Entry 8EXA (electron microscopy, 3.14 A resolution); this record covers chains A and C of the 4 polymer chains in the assembly.

# Chain A
Molecule: RNA-guided DNA endonuclease TnpB
Source organism: Deinococcus radiodurans R1
Notes: EC 3.1.21.-
Reference sequence: Q7DF80 (DRA2B_DEIRA); residue numbers follow UniProt; this construct covers 1-408
Chain sequence (408 residues; numbered 1 to 408; the number before each row is that of its first residue):
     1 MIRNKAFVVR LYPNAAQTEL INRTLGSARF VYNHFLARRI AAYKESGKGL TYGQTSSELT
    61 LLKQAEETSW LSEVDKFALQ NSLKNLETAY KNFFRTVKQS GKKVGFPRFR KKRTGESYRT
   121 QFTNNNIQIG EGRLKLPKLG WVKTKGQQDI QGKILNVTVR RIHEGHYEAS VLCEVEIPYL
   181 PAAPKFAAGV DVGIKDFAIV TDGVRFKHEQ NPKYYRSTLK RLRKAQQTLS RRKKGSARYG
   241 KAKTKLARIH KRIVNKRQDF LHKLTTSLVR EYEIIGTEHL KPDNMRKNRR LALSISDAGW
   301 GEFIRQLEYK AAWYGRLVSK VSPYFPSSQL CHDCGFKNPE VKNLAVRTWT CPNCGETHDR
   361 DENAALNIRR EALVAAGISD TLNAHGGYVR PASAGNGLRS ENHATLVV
Unresolved in the structure: 1, 324-358, 378-408

# Chain C
Molecule: 43-nt DNA strand
Sequence (43 nucleotides; numbered -37 to 5; the number before each row is that of its first residue; numbers below 1 keep their minus sign (DG-37 is residue -37)):
   -37 GTCATGGGCG CCAAGGGACT CATCAAGCGA CGGTTGATCT CAG
Unresolved in the structure: -37 to -8

# How chain A and chain C interact
Contacting residue pairs (35; chain A residue first):
  Ile40(A) - DG5(C)  base contact
  Tyr43(A) - DG5(C)  stacking on the base
  Lys48(A) - DA4(C)  salt bridge to the phosphate
  Gly49(A) - DG5(C)  base contact
  Tyr52(A) - DT0(C)  hydrogen bond to the base
  Ser56(A) - DT0(C)  base contact
  Ser57(A) - DA-1(C)  phosphate contact
  Thr60(A) - DG-2(C)  sugar contact
  Thr60(A) - DA-1(C)  hydrogen bond to the phosphate
  Lys63(A) - DG-2(C)  salt bridge to the phosphate
  Gln64(A) - DG-2(C)  sugar contact
  Ser72(A) - DT-3(C)  phosphate contact
  Lys76(A) - DT-3(C)  phosphate contact
  Lys76(A) - DG-2(C)  hydrogen bond to the base
  Lys76(A) - DA-1(C)  base contact
  Phe77(A) - DT-3(C)  base contact
  Gln80(A) - DG-2(C)  base contact
  Gln80(A) - DA-1(C)  hydrogen bond to the base
  Glu87(A) - DA4(C)  hydrogen bond to the base
  Phe93(A) - DG5(C)  sugar contact
  Phe94(A) - DA4(C)  stacking on the base
  Phe94(A) - DG5(C)  sugar contact
  Val97(A) - DG5(C)  sugar contact
  Phe106(A) - DG5(C)  base contact
  Thr123(A) - DT-4(C)  base contact
  Thr123(A) - DT-3(C)  base contact
  Asn124(A) - DT-4(C)  base contact
  Asn125(A) - DG-5(C)  phosphate contact
  Asn126(A) - DT-4(C)  phosphate contact
  Gln128(A) - DG-5(C)  phosphate contact
  Lys135(A) - DG-5(C)  salt bridge to the phosphate
  Pro137(A) - DG-5(C)  phosphate contact
  Pro137(A) - DT-4(C)  phosphate contact
  Lys138(A) - DT-4(C)  phosphate contact
  Lys138(A) - DT-3(C)  salt bridge to the phosphate
Other interface residues (no listed pair), chain A (30 interface residues in all): Thr51, Val74, Tyr90
Other interface residues (no listed pair), chain C (9 interface residues in all): DC3

# Overview
Chain A and chain C form an interface of 30 and 9 residues respectively; the contacts include 5 hydrogen
bonds, 4 salt bridges and 2 aromatic stacking contacts. Polar contacts include Tyr52(A)-DT0(C),
Lys76(A)-DG-2(C) and Gln80(A)-DA-1(C).
Chain A is RNA-guided DNA endonuclease TnpB (Deinococcus radiodurans R1) and chain C is a 43-nt DNA strand;
the structure, ISDra2 TnpB in complex with reRNA and cognate DNA, conformation 1 (RuvC domain resolved), was
determined by electron microscopy together with 8BF8 and 8EX9 from the same study.
